PDB entry 4FPQ | X-ray diffraction, 2.30 A resolution | chain A

# Chain A
Protein: Avirulence Effector AvrLm4-7
From: Leptosphaeria maculans
Reference sequence: E5A6Z5 (E5A6Z5_LEPMJ); residue numbers follow UniProt; this construct covers 22-143
Sequence (131 residues; each row starts with the number of its first residue):
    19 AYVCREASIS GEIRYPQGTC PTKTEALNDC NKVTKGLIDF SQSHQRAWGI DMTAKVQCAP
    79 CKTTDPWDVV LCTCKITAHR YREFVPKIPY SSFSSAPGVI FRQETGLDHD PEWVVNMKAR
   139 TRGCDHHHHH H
Disordered / not traced: 149
Sequence notes: expression tag (19-21, 144-149); engineered mutation Lys-80 (Ile in E5A6Z5), Arg-120 (Gly in E5A6Z5)
Disulfide bonds: Cys-22/Cys-142, Cys-38/Cys-79, Cys-48/Cys-92, Cys-76/Cys-90

# Overview
Chain A is Avirulence Effector AvrLm4-7 (Leptosphaeria maculans); the structure, Structure of a fungal
protein, was determined by X-ray diffraction together with 4FPR from the same study.
